PDB entry 1F9D | X-ray diffraction, 2.30 A resolution | chain A

Chain A:
Protein: Endo-1,4-beta-glucanase F
Source organism: Clostridium cellulolyticum
Notes: EC 3.2.1.4; fragment: catalytic module
Reference sequence: P37698 (GUNF_CLOCE); residues 1-629 here correspond to UniProt positions 30-658 (UniProt number = residue number + 29)
Amino-acid sequence (629 residues; numbered 1 to 629; the number before each row is that of its first residue):
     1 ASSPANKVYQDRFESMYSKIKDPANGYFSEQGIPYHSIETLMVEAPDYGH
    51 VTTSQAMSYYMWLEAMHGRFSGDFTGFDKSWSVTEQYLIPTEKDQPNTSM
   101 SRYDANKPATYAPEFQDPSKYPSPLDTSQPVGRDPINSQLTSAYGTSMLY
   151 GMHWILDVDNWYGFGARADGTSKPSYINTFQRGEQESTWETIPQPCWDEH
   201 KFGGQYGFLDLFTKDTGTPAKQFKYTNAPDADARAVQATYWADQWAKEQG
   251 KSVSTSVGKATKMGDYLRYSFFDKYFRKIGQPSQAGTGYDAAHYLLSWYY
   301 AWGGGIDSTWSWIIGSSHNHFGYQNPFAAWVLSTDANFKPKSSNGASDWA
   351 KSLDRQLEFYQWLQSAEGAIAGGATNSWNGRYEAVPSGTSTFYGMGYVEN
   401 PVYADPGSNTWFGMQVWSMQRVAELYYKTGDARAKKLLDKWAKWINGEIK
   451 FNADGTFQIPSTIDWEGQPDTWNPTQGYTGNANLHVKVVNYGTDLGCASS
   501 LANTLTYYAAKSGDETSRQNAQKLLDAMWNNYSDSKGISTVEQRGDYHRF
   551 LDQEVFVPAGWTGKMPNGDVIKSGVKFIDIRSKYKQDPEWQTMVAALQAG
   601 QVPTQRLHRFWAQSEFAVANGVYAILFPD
Differences from the reference sequence: engineered mutation Gln55 (Glu84 in P37698)
Ion coordination: Ca2+: Gln185, Glu190, Asp405

Summary:
Gln185, Glu190 and Asp405 form the Ca2+ site.
Chain A is Endo-1,4-beta-glucanase F (Clostridium cellulolyticum); the structure, Crystal structure of the
cellulase CEL48F from C. cellulolyticum in complex with cellotetraose, was determined by X-ray diffraction,
deposited together with 1F9O, 1FAE, 1FBO and 1FBW.
